4NTW - chains B and C of the 3 polymer chains in the assembly; structure by X-ray diffraction, 2.07 A resolution.

Chain B:
Name: Neurotoxin MitTx-alpha
Organism: Micrurus tener tener
UniProt: G9I929 (IVBMA_MICTN); residues 1-60 here correspond to UniProt positions 25-84 (UniProt number = residue number + 24)
Amino-acid sequence (60 residues; row label = number of the first residue in the row):
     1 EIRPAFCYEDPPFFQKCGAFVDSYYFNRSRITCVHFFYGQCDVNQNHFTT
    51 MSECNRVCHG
Modified residues: Glu1 (pyroglutamic acid; PCA)
Disulfide bonds: Cys7-Cys58, Cys17-Cys41, Cys33-Cys54

Chain C:
Name: Basic phospholipase A2 homolog Tx-beta
Organism: Micrurus tener tener
UniProt: G9I930 (PA2HB_MICTN); residues 1-119 here correspond to UniProt positions 31-149 (UniProt number = residue number + 30)
Amino-acid sequence (119 residues; row label = number of the first residue in the row):
     1 NLNQFRLMIKCTNDRVWADFVDYGCYCVARDSNTPVDDLDRCCQAQKQCY
    51 DEAVKVHGCKPLVMFYSFECRYLASDLDCSGNNTKCRNFVCNCDRTATLC
   101 ILTATYNRNNHKIDPSRCQ
Not modelled in the structure: 119
Disulfide bonds: Cys11-Cys70, Cys25-Cys118, Cys27-Cys43, Cys42-Cys100, Cys49-Cys93, Cys59-Cys86, Cys79-Cys91
Ion coordination: Na+ near Phe68 (its only coordinating residue here)

Chain B / chain C interface:
Pairs across the interface (21; chain B residue first):
  Glu1(B) - Tyr72(C)  hydrogen bond (backbone-backbone)
  Glu1(B) - Leu73(C)
  Glu1(B) - Ala74(C)
  Ile2(B) - Cys11(C)
  Ile2(B) - Thr12(C)
  Ile2(B) - Asn13(C)
  Ile2(B) - Asp14(C)
  Arg3(B) - Lys10(C)
  Arg3(B) - Cys11(C)  hydrogen bond (side chain-backbone)
  Arg3(B) - Cys70(C)
  Arg3(B) - Tyr72(C)
  Ala5(B) - Tyr72(C)  hydrophobic
  Tyr8(B) - Cys70(C)
  Tyr8(B) - Arg71(C)  hydrogen bond (side chain-backbone)
  Tyr8(B) - Tyr72(C)  hydrophobic
  Arg28(B) - Cys70(C)
  Ile31(B) - Leu7(C)
  Ile31(B) - Lys10(C)  hydrogen bond (backbone-side chain)
  Ile31(B) - Cys11(C)  hydrophobic
  His59(B) - Lys10(C)  hydrogen bond
  Gly60(B) - Asp14(C)
Also at the interface, not in a pair above, chain B (12 interface residues in all): Pro4, Arg30, Thr32
Also at the interface, not in a pair above, chain C (12 interface residues in all): Phe68

Summary:
The chain B/chain C interface involves 12 residues from each chain, with 5 hydrogen bonds. Among the polar
pairs are Arg3(B)-Cys11(C), Tyr8(B)-Arg71(C) and Ile31(B)-Lys10(C).
Here chain B is Neurotoxin MitTx-alpha and chain C is Basic phospholipase A2 homolog Tx-beta, both from
Micrurus tener tener. Entry 4NTW (Structure of acid-sensing ion channel in complex with snake toxin) was
determined by X-ray diffraction, deposited together with 4NTX and 4NTY.
